Entry 6YMV (electron microscopy, 3.10 A resolution); this record covers chains B and N of the 4 polymer chains in the assembly.

== Chain B ==
Protein: Mitochondrial transcription factor 1
From: Saccharomyces cerevisiae (strain ATCC 204508 / S288c)
Notes: EC 2.1.1.-
Reference sequence: P14908 (MTF1_YEAST); residues 2-341 here = UniProt positions 2-341
Amino-acid sequence (354 residues; row label = number of the first residue in the row; numbers below 1 keep their minus sign (Met-12 is residue -12)):
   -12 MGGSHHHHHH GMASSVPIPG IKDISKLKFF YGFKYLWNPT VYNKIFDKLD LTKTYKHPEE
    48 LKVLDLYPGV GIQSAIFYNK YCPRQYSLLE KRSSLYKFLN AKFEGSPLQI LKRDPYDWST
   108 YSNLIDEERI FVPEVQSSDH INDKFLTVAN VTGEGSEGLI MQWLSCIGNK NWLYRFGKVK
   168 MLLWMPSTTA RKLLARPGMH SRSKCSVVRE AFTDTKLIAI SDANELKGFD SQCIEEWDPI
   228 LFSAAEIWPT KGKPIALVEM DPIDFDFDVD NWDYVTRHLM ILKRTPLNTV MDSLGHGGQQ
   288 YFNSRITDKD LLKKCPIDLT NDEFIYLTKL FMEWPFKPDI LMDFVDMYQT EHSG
Disordered / not traced: -12 to 1, 337-341
Differences from the reference sequence: initiating methionine (-12); expression tag (-11 to 1)
Swiss-Prot annotation at these positions:
  - binding site (S-adenosyl-L-methionine): Leu23, Glu77, Asp101, Asn137
Reported in the primary citation:
  - binding site for DNA (33-mer) non-template (chain N): Tyr103 to Trp105, Glu144 to Asn156, Ser190 to Cys192
  - mutagenesis - E144F, R178A/K179A: decreased catalytic activity

== Chain N ==
Molecule: DNA (33-mer) non-template
Sequence (33 nucleotides; row label = number of the first residue in the row):
   101 CGAATAAGTA TTGATATAAG TAATAGATAA TGC
Disordered / not traced: 101-102, 130-133

== Chain B / chain N interface ==
Contacting residue pairs - 16 pairs, chain B then chain N:
  Tyr103(B) - DG120(N)  hydrogen bond to the base
  Tyr103(B) - DT121(N)  stacking on the base
  Asp104(B) - DG120(N)  base contact
  Trp105(B) - DG120(N)  hydrogen bond to the base
  Gly142(B) - DT121(N)  base contact
  Ser143(B) - DT121(N)  hydrogen bond to the base
  Glu144(B) - DA119(N)  hydrogen bond to the base
  Gly145(B) - DA119(N)  base contact
  Leu146(B) - DG120(N)  base contact
  Met148(B) - DA119(N)  base contact
  Gln149(B) - DA119(N)  phosphate contact
  Gln149(B) - DG120(N)  hydrogen bond to the base
  Lys179(B) - DT117(N)  salt bridge to the phosphate
  Ser190(B) - DT117(N)  hydrogen bond to the phosphate
  Lys191(B) - DA118(N)  phosphate contact
  Cys192(B) - DT117(N)  phosphate contact
Interface residues without a listed pair, chain B (16 interface residues in all): Phe16, Arg264
Interface residues without a listed pair, chain N (7 interface residues in all): DA116, DA129

== Summary ==
Chain B and chain N form an interface of 16 and 7 residues respectively; the contacts include 6 hydrogen
bonds, 1 salt bridge and 1 aromatic stacking contact. Polar pairs include Tyr103(B)-DG120(N),
Trp105(B)-DG120(N) and Ser143(B)-DT121(N). The paper reports a binding site for DNA (33-mer) non-template
(chain N) at Tyr103(B), Glu144(B) and Ser190(B); E144F and R178A/K179A of chain B reduce catalytic activity.
Chain B is Mitochondrial transcription factor 1 (Saccharomyces cerevisiae (strain ATCC 204508 / S288c)) and
chain N is DNA (33-mer) non-template; the structure, Cryo-EM structure of yeast mitochondrial RNA polymerase
partially-melted transcription initiation complex (PmIC), was determined by electron microscopy (same
publication as 6YMW).
